7PF5 - chains J and u of the 11 polymer chains in the assembly; structure by electron microscopy, 3.80 A resolution.

Chain J:
Molecule: 167-nt DNA strand
Organism: synthetic construct
Sequence (167 nucleotides; row label = number of the first residue in the row):
   385 TACTTACATG ACAGGATGTA TATATCTGAC ACGTGCCTGG AGACTAGGGA GTAATCCCCT
   445 TGGCGGTTAA AACGCGGGGG ACAGCGCGTA CGTGCGTTTA AGCGGTGCTA GAGCTGTCTA
   505 CGACCAATTG AGCGGCCTCG GCACCGGGAT TCTCCAGGCG GCCAGTG

Chain u:
Molecule: Histone H1.4
Organism: Homo sapiens
UniProt: P10412 (H14_HUMAN); residues 1-218 here correspond to UniProt positions 2-219 (UniProt number = residue number + 1)
Amino-acid sequence (218 residues; numbered 1 to 218; the number before each row is that of its first residue):
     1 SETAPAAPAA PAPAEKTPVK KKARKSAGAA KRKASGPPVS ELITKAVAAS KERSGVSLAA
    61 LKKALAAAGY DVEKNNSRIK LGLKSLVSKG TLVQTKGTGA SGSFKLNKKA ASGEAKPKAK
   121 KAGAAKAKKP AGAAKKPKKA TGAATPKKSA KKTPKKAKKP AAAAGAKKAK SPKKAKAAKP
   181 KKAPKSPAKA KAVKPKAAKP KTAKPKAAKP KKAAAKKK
Unresolved in the structure: 1-34, 110-218
Curated features (UniProtKB/Swiss-Prot):
  - modified residue: Ser1 (N-acetylserine), Lys16 (N6-acetyllysine), Thr17 (Phosphothreonine), Lys25 (N6-acetyllysine), Lys33 (N6-(beta-hydroxybutyryl)lysine), Ser35 (Phosphoserine), Lys51 (N6-(beta-hydroxybutyryl)lysine), Arg53 (Citrulline), Lys63 (N6-(beta-hydroxybutyryl)lysine), Lys84 (N6-(beta-hydroxybutyryl)lysine), Lys89 (N6-(beta-hydroxybutyryl)lysine), Lys105 (N6-(beta-hydroxybutyryl)lysine), Thr145 (Phosphothreonine), Ser149 (ADP-ribosylserine), Ser186 (Phosphoserine)
Reported in the primary citation:
  - post-translational modification sites: Lys25, Ser26, Lys33 (citing earlier work)

Interface between chain J and chain u:
Contacting residue pairs (18; chain J residue first):
  DC469(J) with Lys96(u), phosphate contact; Gly97(u), sugar contact; Gly102(u), sugar contact
  DG470(J) with Ser57(u), hydrogen bond to the phosphate; Lys96(u), phosphate contact; Gly97(u), phosphate contact; Gly102(u), phosphate contact; Ser103(u), hydrogen bond to the phosphate
  DC471(J) with Ser57(u), hydrogen bond to the phosphate; Ala60(u), phosphate contact; Lys63(u), hydrogen bond to the phosphate
  DG472(J) with Lys63(u), salt bridge to the phosphate
  DC546(J) with Tyr70(u), hydrogen bond to the phosphate; Asn75(u), phosphate contact; Arg78(u), salt bridge to the phosphate
  DC547(J) with Pro38(u), phosphate contact; Arg78(u), salt bridge to the phosphate; Leu81(u), phosphate contact
Also at the interface, not in a pair above, chain J (7 interface residues in all): DG468
Also at the interface, not in a pair above, chain u (14 interface residues in all): Ala59, Ser101

Summary:
Chain J and chain u form an interface of 7 and 14 residues respectively, with 5 hydrogen bonds and 3 salt
bridges. Among the polar pairs are DG470(J)-Ser57(u), DG470(J)-Ser103(u) and DC471(J)-Ser57(u). From the
paper: modification sites Lys25(u), Ser26(u) and Lys33(u).
Chain J is a 167-nt DNA strand (synthetic construct) and chain u is Histone H1.4 (Homo sapiens); the
structure, Nucleosome 2 of the 4x187 nucleosome array containing H1, was determined by electron microscopy
together with 7PET, 7PEU, 7PEV, 7PEW, 7PEX, 7PEY and 16 further entries from the same study.
